6S7F - chain A; structure by X-ray diffraction, 2.05 A resolution.

# Chain A
Name: 5'-nucleotidase
From: Homo sapiens
Notes: EC 3.1.3.5
Reference sequence: P21589 (5NTD_HUMAN); residue numbers follow UniProt; this construct covers 27-549
Sequence (532 residues; numbered 26 to 557; the number before each row is that of its first residue):
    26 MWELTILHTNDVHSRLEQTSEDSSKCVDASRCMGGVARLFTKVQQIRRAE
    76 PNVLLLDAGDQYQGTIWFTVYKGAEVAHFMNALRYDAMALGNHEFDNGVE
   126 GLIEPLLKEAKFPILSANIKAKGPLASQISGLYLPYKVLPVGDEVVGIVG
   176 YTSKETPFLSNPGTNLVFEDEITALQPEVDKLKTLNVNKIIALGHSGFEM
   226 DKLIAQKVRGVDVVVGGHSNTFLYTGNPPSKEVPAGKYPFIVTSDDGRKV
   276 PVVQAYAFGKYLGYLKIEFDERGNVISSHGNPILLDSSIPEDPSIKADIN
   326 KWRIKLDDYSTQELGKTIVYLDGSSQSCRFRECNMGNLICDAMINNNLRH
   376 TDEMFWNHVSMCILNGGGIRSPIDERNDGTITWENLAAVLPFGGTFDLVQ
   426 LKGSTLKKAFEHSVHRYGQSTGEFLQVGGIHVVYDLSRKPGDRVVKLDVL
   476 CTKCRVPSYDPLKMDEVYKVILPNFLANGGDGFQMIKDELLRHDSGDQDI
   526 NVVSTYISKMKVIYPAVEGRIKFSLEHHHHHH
Not modelled in the structure: 375-381, 552-557
Sequence notes: initiating methionine (26); engineered mutation Asp-53 (Asn in P21589), Asp-311 (Asn in P21589), Asp-333 (Asn in P21589), Asp-403 (Asn in P21589); expression tag (550-557)
Curated features (UniProtKB/Swiss-Prot):
  - binding site (Zn(2+)): Asp-36, His-38, Asp-85, Asn-117, His-220, His-243
  - binding site (AMP): Arg-354, Asn-390, Arg-395, Phe-417, Phe-500, Asp-506
  - binding site (IMP): Arg-354, Asn-390, Arg-395, Phe-417, Phe-500, Asp-506
  - site (Transition state stabilizer): His-118, Asp-121
  - lipidation: Ser-549 (GPI-anchor amidated serine)
  - natural variant: Cys-358 (C358Y: In CALJA)
Cystine bridges: Cys-51/Cys-57, Cys-353/Cys-358, Cys-365/Cys-387, Cys-476/Cys-479
Bound ions: Zn2+ site 1: Asp-36, His-38, Asp-85 (together with N6-benzyl-(alpha,beta)-methylene-ADP); Zn2+ site 2: Asp-85, Asn-117, His-220, His-243 (together with N6-benzyl-(alpha,beta)-methylene-ADP); Ca2+: Asn-213, Asp-237, Gly-298
Residues lining bound ligands: N6-benzyl-(alpha,beta)-methylene-ADP (KYK): Asp-36, His-38, Asp-85, Asn-117, His-118, Asp-121, Leu-184, Ser-185, Asn-186, His-220, His-243, Asn-245, Arg-354, Asn-390, Gly-392, Gly-393, Arg-395, Phe-417, Gly-447, Glu-448, Phe-500, Asp-506
What the authors report for this chain:
  - binding site for N6-benzyl-(alpha,beta)-methylene-ADP: Asp-121, Ser-185, Asn-186, Phe-417, Phe-500
  - conformationally variable residues (side-chain flip): Asn-186

# In short
Chain A binds N6-benzyl-(alpha,beta)-methylene-ADP. The Zn2+ site 1 is built by Asp-36, His-38 and Asp-85.
Curated annotation (UniProt) lists 6 Zn2+-binding residues, 6 AMP-binding residues and 6 IMP-binding residues.
The paper reports a binding site for N6-benzyl-(alpha,beta)-methylene-ADP at Asp-121, Ser-185 and Asn-186
among others; conformational variability at Asn-186.
Chain A is 5'-nucleotidase (Homo sapiens); the structure, Human CD73 (5'-nucleotidase) in complex with
PSB12379 (an AOPCP derivative) in the closed state, was determined by X-ray diffraction together with 6S7H
from the same study.
